2HWH - chain A; structure by X-ray diffraction, 2.30 A resolution.

[Chain A]
Name: RNA-directed RNA polymerase (NS5B) (p68)
Source organism: Hepatitis C virus
Notes: EC 2.7.7.48; fragment: hcv ns5b
UniProt: P26663 (POLG_HCVBK); residues 3-570 here correspond to UniProt positions 2421-2988 (UniProt number = residue number + 2418)
Sequence (576 residues; each row starts with the number of its first residue; numbers below 1 keep their minus sign (Ala-5 is residue -5)):
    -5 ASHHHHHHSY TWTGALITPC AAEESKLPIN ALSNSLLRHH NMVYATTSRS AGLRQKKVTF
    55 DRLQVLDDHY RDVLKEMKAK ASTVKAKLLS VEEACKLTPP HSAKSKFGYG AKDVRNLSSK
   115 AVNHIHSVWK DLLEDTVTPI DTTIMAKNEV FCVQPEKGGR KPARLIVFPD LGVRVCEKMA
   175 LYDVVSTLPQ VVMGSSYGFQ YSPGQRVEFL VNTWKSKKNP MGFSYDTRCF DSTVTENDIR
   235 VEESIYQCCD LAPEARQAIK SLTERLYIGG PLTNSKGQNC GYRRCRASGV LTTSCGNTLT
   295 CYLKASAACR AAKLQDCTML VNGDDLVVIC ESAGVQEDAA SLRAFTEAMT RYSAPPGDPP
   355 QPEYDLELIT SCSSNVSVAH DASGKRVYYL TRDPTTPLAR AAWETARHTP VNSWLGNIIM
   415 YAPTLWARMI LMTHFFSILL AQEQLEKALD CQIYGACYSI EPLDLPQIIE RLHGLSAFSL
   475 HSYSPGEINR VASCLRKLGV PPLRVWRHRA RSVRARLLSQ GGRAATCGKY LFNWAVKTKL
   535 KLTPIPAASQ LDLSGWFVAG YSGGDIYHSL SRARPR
Unresolved in the structure: -5 to 0, 149-153, 565-570
Construct notes: cloning artifact (-5 to -4); expression tag (-3 to 2)
Small-molecule neighbours: RNA (4-methyl-N-{(5E)-5-[(5-methyl-2-furyl)methylene]-4-oxo-4,5-dihydro-1,3-thiazol-2-yl}benzenesulfonamide): Leu419, Arg422, Met423, Leu474, His475, Ser476, Tyr477, Ile482, Leu497, Arg501, Trp528

[In short]
Chain A binds compound RNA.
Chain A is RNA-directed RNA polymerase (NS5B) (p68) (Hepatitis C virus); the structure, HCV NS5B allosteric
inhibitor complex, was determined by X-ray diffraction (same publication as 2HWI).
